5JIN - chains A and F of the 4 polymer chains in the assembly; structure by X-ray diffraction, 1.85 A resolution.

[Chain A]
Name: Histone-lysine N-methyltransferase EHMT2
From: Homo sapiens
Notes: EC 2.1.1.-, 2.1.1.43
UniProt: Q96KQ7 (EHMT2_HUMAN), isoform Q96KQ7-2; residues 916-1189 here correspond to UniProt positions 882-1155 (UniProt number = residue number - 34)
Sequence (274 residues; numbered 916 to 1189; the number before each row is that of its first residue):
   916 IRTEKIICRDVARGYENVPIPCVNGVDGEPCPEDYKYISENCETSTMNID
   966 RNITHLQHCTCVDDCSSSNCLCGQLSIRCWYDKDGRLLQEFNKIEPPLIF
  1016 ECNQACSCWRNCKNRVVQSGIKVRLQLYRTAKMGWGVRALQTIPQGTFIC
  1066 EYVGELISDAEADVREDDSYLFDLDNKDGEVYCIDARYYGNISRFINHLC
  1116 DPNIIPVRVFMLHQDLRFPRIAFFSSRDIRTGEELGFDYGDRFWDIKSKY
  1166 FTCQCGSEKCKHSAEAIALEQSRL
Unresolved in the structure: 1189
Curated features (UniProtKB/Swiss-Prot):
  - binding site (Zn(2+)): Cys-1021
Bound ions: Zn2+ site 1: Cys-974, Cys-987, Cys-1017, Cys-1021; Zn2+ site 2: Cys-974, Cys-976, Cys-980, Cys-985; Zn2+ site 3: Cys-980, Cys-1017, Cys-1023, Cys-1027; Zn2+ site 4: Cys-1115, Cys-1168, Cys-1170, Cys-1175
Small-molecule neighbours: S-adenosylmethionine (SAM): Met-1048, Gly-1049, Trp-1050, Ser-1084, Tyr-1085, Arg-1109, Phe-1110, Ile-1111, Asn-1112, His-1113, Tyr-1154, Phe-1158, Trp-1159, Lys-1162, Phe-1166, Thr-1167, Cys-1168, Gln-1169, Cys-1170

[Chain F]
Name: Histone H3.1 peptide with K9M mutation
Sequence (11 residues; numbered 3 to 13; the number before each row is that of its first residue):
     3 TKQTARMSTGG
Unresolved in the structure: 3, 12-13
What the authors report for this chain:
  - mutagenesis - R8A: abolished binding to Histone-lysine N-methyltransferase EHMT2 (chain A)

[How chain A and chain F interact]
Residue-residue contacts (36; chain A residue first):
  Tyr-1067(A) / Met-9(F)
  Asp-1074(A) / Lys-4(F)  salt bridge
  Asp-1074(A) / Arg-8(F)  salt bridge
  Ala-1077(A) / Thr-6(F)  hydrogen bond (backbone-side chain)
  Ala-1077(A) / Arg-8(F)
  Asp-1078(A) / Lys-4(F)
  Asp-1078(A) / Gln-5(F)  hydrogen bond (side chain-backbone)
  Asp-1078(A) / Thr-6(F)
  Asp-1078(A) / Arg-8(F)  salt bridge
  Arg-1080(A) / Thr-6(F)
  Asp-1083(A) / Thr-6(F)
  Asp-1083(A) / Ala-7(F)  hydrogen bond (side chain-backbone)
  Ser-1084(A) / Met-9(F)
  Tyr-1085(A) / Met-9(F)  hydrophobic
  Leu-1086(A) / Thr-6(F)
  Leu-1086(A) / Ala-7(F)
  Leu-1086(A) / Arg-8(F)
  Leu-1086(A) / Met-9(F)  hydrogen bond (backbone-backbone)
  Phe-1087(A) / Met-9(F)
  Asp-1088(A) / Lys-4(F)  salt bridge
  Asp-1088(A) / Arg-8(F)  salt bridge
  Asp-1088(A) / Met-9(F)  hydrogen bond (backbone-backbone)
  Asn-1091(A) / Ser-10(F)
  Asn-1091(A) / Thr-11(F)
  Cys-1098(A) / Arg-8(F)  hydrogen bond
  Arg-1123(A) / Thr-11(F)  hydrogen bond
  Phe-1152(A) / Met-9(F)  hydrophobic
  Tyr-1154(A) / Met-9(F)
  Tyr-1154(A) / Ser-10(F)  hydrogen bond (backbone-backbone)
  Arg-1157(A) / Ala-7(F)
  Arg-1157(A) / Arg-8(F)  hydrogen bond (backbone-backbone)
  Phe-1158(A) / Ala-7(F)
  Phe-1158(A) / Arg-8(F)  hydrogen bond (backbone-backbone)
  Phe-1158(A) / Met-9(F)  hydrophobic
  Ile-1161(A) / Ala-7(F)
  Lys-1162(A) / Ala-7(F)
Other interface residues (no listed pair), chain A (22 interface residues in all): Pro-1121, Asp-1153

[In short]
Chain A and chain F form an interface of 22 and 8 residues respectively, with 10 hydrogen bonds and 5 salt
bridges. Among the polar pairs are Asp-1074(A)/Lys-4(F), Asp-1074(A)/Arg-8(F) and Asp-1078(A)/Arg-8(F).
Ligands of chain A: S-adenosylmethionine. The paper reports that R8A of chain F abolishes binding to
Histone-lysine N-methyltransferase EHMT2 (chain A).
Here chain A is Histone-lysine N-methyltransferase EHMT2 (Homo sapiens) and chain F is Histone H3.1 peptide
with K9M mutation. Entry 5JIN (Structure of G9a SET-domain with Histone H3K9M mutant peptide and bound
S-adenosylmethionine) was determined by X-ray diffraction together with 5JIY, 5JHN and 5JJ0 from the same
study.
